6CHA - chains E and F of the 6 polymer chains in the assembly; structure by X-ray diffraction, 1.80 A resolution.

== Chain E ==
Protein: Alpha-chymotrypsin A
Source organism: Bos taurus
Notes: EC 3.4.21.1
Reference sequence: P00766 (CTRA_BOVIN); residue numbers follow UniProt; this construct covers 1-13
Amino-acid sequence (13 residues; numbered 1 to 13; the number before each row is that of its first residue):
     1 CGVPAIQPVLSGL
Disordered / not traced: 10-13

== Chain F ==
Protein: Alpha-chymotrypsin A
Source organism: Bos taurus
Notes: EC 3.4.21.1
Reference sequence: P00766 (CTRA_BOVIN); numbering as in UniProt (aligned over 16-146)
Amino-acid sequence (131 residues; each row starts with the number of its first residue):
    16 IVNGEEAVPGSWPWQVSLQDKTGFHFCGGSLINENWVVTAAHCGVTTSDV
    66 VVAGEFDQGSSSEKIQKLKIAKVFKNSKYNSLTINNDITLLKLSTAASFS
   116 QTVSAVCLPSASDDFAAGTTCVTTGWGLTRY
UniProt features mapped onto this chain:
  - active site (Charge relay system): His-57, Asp-102
Disulfide bonds: Cys-42/Cys-58

== Chain E / chain F interface ==
Disulfides between the chains: Cys-1(E)/Cys-122(F)
Contacting residue pairs (15):
  Cys-1(E) / Ala-120(F)
  Cys-1(E) / Val-121(F)
  Cys-1(E) / Cys-122(F)  disulfide
  Gly-2(E) / Ala-120(F)  hydrogen bond (backbone-backbone)
  Gly-2(E) / Cys-122(F)
  Pro-4(E) / Ser-26(F)
  Pro-4(E) / Pro-28(F)
  Ala-5(E) / Gln-116(F)
  Ile-6(E) / Pro-24(F)
  Ile-6(E) / Gly-25(F)
  Ile-6(E) / Ser-26(F)
  Ile-6(E) / Thr-117(F)
  Gln-7(E) / Ser-26(F)
  Pro-8(E) / Ser-26(F)
  Pro-8(E) / Trp-27(F)  hydrophobic
Interface residues without a listed pair, chain E (8 interface residues in all): Val-9
Interface residues without a listed pair, chain F (12 interface residues in all): Val-23, Trp-29

== Overview ==
Chain E and chain F form an interface of 8 and 12 residues respectively; the contacts include 1 disulfide bond
and 1 hydrogen bond. Its one hydrogen bond, Gly-2(E)/Ala-120(F), is backbone to backbone. UniProt lists
active-site residues His-57(F) and Asp-102(F) on chain F.
Here chain E is Alpha-chymotrypsin A and chain F is Alpha-chymotrypsin A, both from Bos taurus. Entry 6CHA
(Structure of a tetrahedral transition state complex of alpha-*chymotrypsin at 1.8-*angstroms resolution) was
determined by X-ray diffraction.
